Entry 4Q66 (X-ray diffraction, 3.35 A resolution); this record covers chains A and B of the 6 polymer chains in the assembly.

== Chain A ==
Molecule: Chs5p
Source organism: Saccharomyces cerevisiae R008
Reference sequence: W7PD87 (W7PD87_YEASX); residue numbers follow UniProt; this construct covers 2-364
Amino-acid sequence (368 residues; each row starts with the number of its first residue; numbers below 1 keep their minus sign (Met-3 is residue -3)):
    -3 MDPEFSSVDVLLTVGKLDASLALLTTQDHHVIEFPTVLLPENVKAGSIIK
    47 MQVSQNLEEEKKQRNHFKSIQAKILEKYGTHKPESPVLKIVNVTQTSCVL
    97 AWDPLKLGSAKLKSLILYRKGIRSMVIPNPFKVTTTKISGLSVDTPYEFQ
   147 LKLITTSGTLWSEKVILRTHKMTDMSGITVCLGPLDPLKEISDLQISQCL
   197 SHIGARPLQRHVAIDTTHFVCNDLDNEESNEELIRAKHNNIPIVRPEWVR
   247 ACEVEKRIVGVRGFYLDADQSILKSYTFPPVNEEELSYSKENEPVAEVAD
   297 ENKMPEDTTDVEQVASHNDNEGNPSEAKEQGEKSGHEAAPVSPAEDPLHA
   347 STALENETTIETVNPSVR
Not modelled in the structure: -3 to 1, 178-203, 217-228, 239-240, 243, 256-258, 268-272, 277-364
Differences from the reference sequence: initiating methionine (-3); expression tag (-2 to 1)
From the paper describing this entry:
  - mutagenesis - T92Y: unchanged localization
  - mutagenesis - T92Y: abolished localization to deleting all four ChAPs

== Chain B ==
Molecule: Protein BCH1
Source organism: Saccharomyces cerevisiae
Reference sequence: Q05029 (BCH1_YEAST); residue numbers follow UniProt; this construct covers 1-724
Amino-acid sequence (739 residues; numbered 1 to 739; the number before each row is that of its first residue):
     1 MLSQTSIPEVKEDVIGYALHQRRARVGQFQDLGPPDLITLIKSLPSSSST
    51 TTATASANDNGATSNINGQDPTTIVTELHSHDKLKGQIGTFFYCMGIDTS
   101 DPTSITIFAKKITDLFLDTPQIWFGKKKHFHVSKISISSWNAFRKYDVNI
   151 IVHIPGTVQTYIINSDGEQSQLPSVAEASSGRNSQDLNVNMIWAETFMSG
   201 IVRDIMIMKDNRADGESQNLVETLIFNPFTSGELEDVANNFIKLFPLVYE
   251 KGVYLDAPTHVLNPSLTNNYLVETLVEIVRLTKSLEACRKMLKKLIEIHP
   301 EAVIILIRVYFACDLEIDAVDLINEQLNSPSSFLADDSKTSHIQLIFKSE
   351 LLSIQSEFLLDVKRDYKLAKEVAMEAVNCAPNEFKTWYLLTRIYIKLNDM
   401 SNALLSLNACPMSQVKEKYVLRRIAPITSDENLHLPLPLDASIEEISSLN
   451 PMDVQLEQKSADPNLVNLSASSLKSTFQLAYKLLTEIVQITGWEQLLKYR
   501 SKIFVMEDEYQGSTSSIDEAEVRGNDISKMRSKRLCERWLDNLFMLLYED
   551 LKTYTDWQSEQLYFDAQNSKYHKLTVEWELFGLCAKRLGHLPEAAKAFQI
   601 GLSQRFSPVCAKNLLQFYIDEHKRIRRDSVSANSELTSSQILSSINDIDS
   651 SIIDLVVKICCWNHRWYIEFSIILIDALSVAVQDMGITKVHNEIASRFSD
   701 PVAQLIDDNILNFLKNFTNDTFDNGTENLYFQGHHHHHH
Not modelled in the structure: 1-2, 11-20, 30, 34, 39-90, 110-137, 149-188, 231-233, 262, 335-340, 422-423, 428-432, 441-455, 461, 506-532, 561-572, 632-636, 671, 687-688, 722-739
Differences from the reference sequence: expression tag (725-739)
From the paper describing this entry:
  - mutagenesis - N692I: decreased localization
  - mutagenesis - N692I: unchanged growth
  - mutagenesis - I122A/W123A/F124A: unchanged binding to membrane affinity
  - mutagenesis - H79A/H81A/K83A/K85A/K126A/K127A/K128A: decreased binding to membrane recruitment by Arf1

== Chain A / chain B interface ==
Pairs across the interface (45; chain A residue first):
  Ala15(A) - Lys533(B)
  Ser16(A) - Lys533(B)
  Ser16(A) - Arg534(B)
  Ser16(A) - Leu535(B)  hydrogen bond (side chain-backbone)
  Gln59(A) - Glu375(B)
  His62(A) - Glu371(B)  salt bridge
  Phe63(A) - Leu352(B)  hydrophobic
  Phe63(A) - Glu375(B)
  Gln67(A) - Asn324(B)  hydrogen bond (backbone-side chain)
  Gln67(A) - Leu327(B)
  Gln67(A) - Asn328(B)
  Gln67(A) - Leu352(B)
  Gln67(A) - Gln355(B)  hydrogen bond
  Ile70(A) - Gln355(B)
  Ile70(A) - Leu359(B)  hydrophobic
  Ile70(A) - Leu368(B)  hydrophobic
  Ile70(A) - Val372(B)  hydrophobic
  Leu71(A) - Asp321(B)
  Leu71(A) - Asn324(B)
  Lys73(A) - Asp365(B)  salt bridge
  Lys73(A) - Leu368(B)
  Tyr74(A) - Val320(B)
  Tyr74(A) - Lys363(B)
  Tyr74(A) - Asp365(B)  hydrogen bond
  Gly75(A) - Ile317(B)
  Gly75(A) - Asp321(B)
  Thr76(A) - Ile317(B)
  His77(A) - Ile317(B)
  Lys78(A) - Ile317(B)
  Pro79(A) - Ile317(B)
  Ala106(A) - Glu316(B)
  Lys109(A) - Asp314(B)  salt bridge
  Pro124(A) - Leu642(B)  hydrophobic
  Asn125(A) - Ser629(B)  hydrogen bond (side chain-backbone)
  Asn125(A) - Ser638(B)
  Asn125(A) - Ile641(B)
  Lys128(A) - Ser629(B)
  Thr151(A) - Asp314(B)
  Thr152(A) - Asp314(B)
  Thr152(A) - Leu315(B)  hydrogen bond (backbone-backbone)
  Thr152(A) - Glu316(B)  hydrogen bond (backbone-backbone)
  Ser153(A) - Asp314(B)
  Ser153(A) - Leu315(B)
  Ser153(A) - Ile317(B)
  Gly154(A) - Asp314(B)  hydrogen bond (backbone-backbone)
Also at the interface, not in a pair above, chain A (32 interface residues in all): Lys64, Ile66, Ala68, Lys69, Ser105, Lys107, Ser110, Phe127
Also at the interface, not in a pair above, chain B (31 interface residues in all): Asp318, Lys348, Val505, Arg626, Arg627, Val630

== Summary ==
Chain A and chain B form an interface of 32 and 31 residues respectively, with 8 hydrogen bonds and 3 salt
bridges. Polar pairs include His62(A)-Glu371(B), Lys73(A)-Asp365(B) and Lys109(A)-Asp314(B). From the paper:
T92Y of chain A abolishes localization to deleting all four ChAPs; N692I of chain B reduces localization; 4
substitutions were tested in all.
Chain A is Chs5p (Saccharomyces cerevisiae R008) and chain B is Protein BCH1 (Saccharomyces cerevisiae); the
structure, Structure of Exomer bound to Arf1, was determined by X-ray diffraction.
